Entry 8DNP (electron microscopy, 2.69 A resolution); this record covers chains I and K of the 24 polymer chains in the assembly.

== Chain I (and K) ==
Molecule: Ferritin heavy chain
Source organism: Homo sapiens
Notes: EC 1.16.3.1; chain K of this document is another copy of the same molecule, construct and numbering; everything in this record applies to it too
UniProtKB: P02794 (FRIH_HUMAN); residue numbers follow UniProt; this construct covers 1-183
Chain sequence (183 residues; each row starts with the number of its first residue):
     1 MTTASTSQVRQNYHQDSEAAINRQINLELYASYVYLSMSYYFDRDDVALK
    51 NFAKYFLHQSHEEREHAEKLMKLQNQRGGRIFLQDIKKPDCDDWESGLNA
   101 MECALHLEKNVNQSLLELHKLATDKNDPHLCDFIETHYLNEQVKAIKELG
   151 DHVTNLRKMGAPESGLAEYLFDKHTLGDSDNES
Disordered / not traced: 1-5, 178-183
Swiss-Prot annotation at these positions:
  - binding site (Fe cation): Glu28, Glu63, His66, Glu108, Gln142
  - site: Arg23 (Essential for association with cargo receptor NCOA4)
  - modified residue: Met1 (N-acetylmethionine), Thr2 (N-acetylthreonine), Ser179 (Phosphoserine), Ser183 (Phosphoserine)
  - mutagenesis: Arg23 (R23A: Abrogates interaction with NCOA4. Fails to localize to punctate lysosomal structures), Glu28 (E28A: Reduces iron binding and oxidation rate; when associated with Q-87), Lys87 (K87Q: Reduces iron binding and oxidation rate; when associated with A-28. No effect on iron binding but the oxidation rate is severely reduced; when associated with A-108), Glu108 (E108A: No effect on iron binding but the oxidation rate is severely reduced; when associated with Q-87)
Metal / ion sites: Fe ion: Glu28, Glu63, His66

== Chain I / chain K interface ==
Pairs across the interface - 25 pairs, chain I then chain K:
  Asp43(I) with Lys147(K), salt bridge
  Asp45(I) with Lys147(K); Gly150(K); Asp151(K); Thr154(K), hydrogen bond (backbone-side chain)
  Asp46(I) with Thr154(K); Lys158(K)
  Val47(I) with Thr154(K); Asn155(K); Lys158(K)
  Ala48(I) with Asp151(K); Asn155(K), hydrogen bond (backbone-side chain)
  Gly165(I) with Lys158(K)
  Leu166(I) with Met159(K), hydrophobic; Leu170(K), hydrophobic
  Tyr169(I) with Asn155(K); Met159(K), hydrophobic; Leu170(K); Phe171(K); His174(K); Thr175(K), hydrogen bond
  Leu170(I) with His174(K)
  Lys173(I) with His174(K); Thr175(K)
  His174(I) with His174(K)
Also at the interface, not in a pair above, chain I (12 interface residues in all): Arg44
Also at the interface, not in a pair above, chain K (13 interface residues in all): Leu166, Ala167

== Summary ==
12 residues of chain I face 13 of chain K across their interface, with 3 hydrogen bonds and 1 salt bridge.
Polar pairs include Asp43(I)-Lys147(K), Asp45(I)-Thr154(K) and Ala48(I)-Asn155(K). UniProt lists 5 Fe
cation-binding residues and 4 mutagenesis sites on chain I.
Chain I and chain K are both Ferritin heavy chain (Homo sapiens); the structure, Human Brain Ferritin Heavy
Chain, was determined by electron microscopy together with 8DNO and 8DNU from the same study.
